Entry 7DE9 (X-ray diffraction, 1.71 A resolution); this record covers chains A and P.

[Chain A]
Protein: Transcriptional regulator
From: Arabidopsis thaliana
UniProt: Q8GUP3 (Q8GUP3_ARATH); residues 596-661 here correspond to UniProt positions 597-662 (UniProt number = residue number + 1)
Amino-acid sequence (66 residues; row label = number of the first residue in the row):
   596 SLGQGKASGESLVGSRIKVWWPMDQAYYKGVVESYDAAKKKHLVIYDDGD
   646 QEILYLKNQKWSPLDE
Unresolved in the structure: 596-601, 660-661
Modified residues: Mse618 (selenomethionine; parent Met)
Reported in the primary citation:
  - specificity-determining residues: Asp643, Asp645
  - mutagenesis - W616A/Y623A/D643A/D645A: abolished binding to H3K4me1

[Chain P]
Protein: Histone H3.2
UniProt: P59226 (H32_ARATH); residues 1-15 here correspond to UniProt positions 2-16 (UniProt number = residue number + 1)
Amino-acid sequence (15 residues; row label = number of the first residue in the row):
     1 ARTKQTARKSTGGKA
Unresolved in the structure: 6-15
Modified residues: Lys4 (N-methyl-lysine; MLZ)
UniProt features mapped onto this chain:
  - site: Lys14 (Not N6-methylated)
  - modified residue: Lys4 (N6,N6,N6-trimethyllysine), Lys9 (N6,N6,N6-trimethyllysine), Ser10 (Phosphoserine), Thr11 (Phosphothreonine), Lys14 (N6-acetyllysine)

[How chain A and chain P interact]
Pairs across the interface (18; chain A residue first):
  Val614(A) - Arg2(P)
  Trp615(A) - Arg2(P)
  Trp616(A) - Arg2(P)
  Trp616(A) - Thr3(P)
  Trp616(A) - Lys4(P)
  Mse618(A) - Ala1(P)
  Mse618(A) - Arg2(P)
  Mse618(A) - Thr3(P)
  Asp619(A) - Thr3(P)  hydrogen bond
  Asp619(A) - Lys4(P)  hydrogen bond (side chain-backbone)
  Asp619(A) - Gln5(P)  hydrogen bond
  Tyr623(A) - Lys4(P)
  Tyr641(A) - Lys4(P)
  Asp643(A) - Lys4(P)
  Asp645(A) - Lys4(P)
  Glu647(A) - Arg2(P)  salt bridge
  Leu649(A) - Arg2(P)
  Gln654(A) - Arg2(P)  hydrogen bond
Also at the interface, not in a pair above, chain A (13 interface residues in all): Pro617
The authors on this interface:
  - pairs named by the authors: Trp616(A)-Lys4(P), Tyr623(A)-Lys4(P), Tyr641(A)-Lys4(P), Asp643(A)-Lys4(P), Asp645(A)-Lys4(P), Glu647(A)-Arg2(P) (salt bridge), Gln654(A)-Arg2(P) (hydrogen bond)

[Overview]
The interface between chain A and chain P involves 13 residues on one side and 5 on the other, with 4 hydrogen
bonds and 1 salt bridge. Polar contacts include Glu647(A)-Arg2(P), Asp619(A)-Thr3(P) and Asp619(A)-Lys4(P).
The paper describes contacts between Trp616(A) and Lys4(P), Tyr623(A) and Lys4(P) and Tyr641(A) and Lys4(P)
among others; a salt bridge between Glu647(A) and Arg2(P); a hydrogen bond between Gln654(A) and Arg2(P). From
the paper: W616A/Y623A/D643A/D645A of chain A abolish binding to H3K4me1; specificity determinants Asp643(A)
and Asp645(A).
Here chain A is Transcriptional regulator (Arabidopsis thaliana) and chain P is Histone H3.2. Entry 7DE9
(crystal structure of Arabidopsis RDM15 tudor domain in complex with an H3K4me1 peptide) was determined by
X-ray diffraction.
